Entry 5U7J (X-ray diffraction, 1.90 A resolution); this record covers chain A.

[Chain A]
Molecule: cGMP-dependent 3', 5'-cyclic phosphodiesterase
Source organism: Homo sapiens
Notes: EC 3.1.4.17; fragment: Catalytic domain of PDE2
UniProtKB: O00408 (PDE2A_HUMAN), isoform O00408-5; residues 579-919 here correspond to UniProt positions 323-663 (UniProt number = residue number - 256)
Chain sequence (345 residues; each row starts with the number of its first residue):
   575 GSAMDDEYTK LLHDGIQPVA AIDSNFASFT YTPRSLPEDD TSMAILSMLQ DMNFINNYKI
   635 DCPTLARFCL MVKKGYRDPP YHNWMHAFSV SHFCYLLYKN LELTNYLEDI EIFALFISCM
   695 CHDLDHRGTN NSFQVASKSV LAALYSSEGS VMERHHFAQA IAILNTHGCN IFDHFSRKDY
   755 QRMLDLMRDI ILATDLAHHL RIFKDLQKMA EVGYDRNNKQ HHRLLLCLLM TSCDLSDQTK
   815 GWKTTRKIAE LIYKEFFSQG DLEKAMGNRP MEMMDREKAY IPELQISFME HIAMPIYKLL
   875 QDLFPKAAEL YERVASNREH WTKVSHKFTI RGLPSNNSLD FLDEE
Disordered / not traced: 575-578, 917-919
Sequence notes: expression tag (575-578)
Metal / ion sites: Zn2+: His-660, His-696, Asp-697, Asp-808; Mg2+ near Asp-697 (its only coordinating residue here)
Residues lining bound ligands: inhibitors (7XV; 5-[2-(2-methoxyphenyl)ethoxy]-3-(2-methylpropyl)[1,2,4]triazolo[4,3-a]pyrazine): Tyr-655, His-656, Leu-770, Leu-809, Gln-812, Ile-826, Tyr-827, Phe-830, Met-847, Gln-859, Phe-862, Ile-866

[In short]
Chain A binds inhibitors. His-660, His-696, Asp-697 and Asp-808 coordinate Zn2+.
Chain A is cGMP-dependent 3', 5'-cyclic phosphodiesterase (Homo sapiens); the structure, PDE2 catalytic domain
complexed with inhibitors, was determined by X-ray diffraction, deposited together with 5U7D, 5U7I, 5U7K and
5U7L.
